8DPM - chains F and L of the 15 polymer chains in the assembly; structure by electron microscopy, 3.00 A resolution.

== Chain F ==
Name: Glycoprotein GP1
Organism: Ebola virus - Mayinga, Zaire, 1976
UniProtKB: Q05320 (VGP_EBOZM); numbering as in UniProt (aligned over 33-312)
Chain sequence (280 residues; row label = number of the first residue in the row):
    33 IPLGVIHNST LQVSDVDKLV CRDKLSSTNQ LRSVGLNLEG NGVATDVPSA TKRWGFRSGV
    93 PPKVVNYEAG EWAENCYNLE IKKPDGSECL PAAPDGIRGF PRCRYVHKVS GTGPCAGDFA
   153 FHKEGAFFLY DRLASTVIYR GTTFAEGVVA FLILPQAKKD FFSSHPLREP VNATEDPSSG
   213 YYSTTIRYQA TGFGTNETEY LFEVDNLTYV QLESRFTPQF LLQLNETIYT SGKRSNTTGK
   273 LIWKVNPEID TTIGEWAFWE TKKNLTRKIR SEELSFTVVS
Disordered / not traced: 189-212, 234-312
Disulfide bonds: C108-C135, C121-C147
Covalent attachments: N-acetylglucosamine (NAG) linked to N228

== Chain L ==
Name: Glycoprotein GP2
Organism: Ebola virus - Mayinga, Zaire, 1976
UniProtKB: A0A0E3H7K2 (A0A0E3H7K2_9MONO); residue numbers follow UniProt; this construct covers 502-637
Chain sequence (136 residues; row label = number of the first residue in the row):
   502 EAIVNAQPKC NPNLHYWTTQ DEGAAIGLAW IPYFGPAAEG IYTEGLMHNQ DGLICGLRQL
   562 ANETTQALQL FLRATTELRT FSILNRKAID FLLQRWGGTC HILGPDCCIE PHDWTKNITD
   622 KIDQIIHDFV DKTLPD
Disordered / not traced: 502, 599-637
Disulfide bonds: C511-C556
Covalent attachments: glycan linked to N563

== Chain F / chain L interface ==
Residue-residue contacts (16; chain F residue first):
  K56(F) - W597(L)
  L57(F) - L594(L)
  L57(F) - W597(L)
  S58(F) - D591(L)
  S58(F) - L594(L)
  S58(F) - Q595(L)  hydrogen bond (backbone-backbone)
  S59(F) - D591(L)
  T60(F) - R587(L)
  T60(F) - D591(L)
  N98(F) - T577(L)
  D127(F) - L579(L)
  G128(F) - T577(L)
  R164(F) - A575(L)  hydrogen bond (side chain-backbone)
  R164(F) - T576(L)
  R164(F) - T577(L)
  L165(F) - T577(L)
Other interface residues (no listed pair), chain F (11 interface residues in all): R130
Other interface residues (no listed pair), chain L (10 interface residues in all): R574

== Summary ==
11 residues of chain F and 10 residues of chain L are in contact, with 2 hydrogen bonds. Among the polar pairs
are R164(F)-A575(L) and S58(F)-Q595(L). Covalently linked N-acetylglucosamine: at N228(F).
Here chain F is Glycoprotein GP1 and chain L is Glycoprotein GP2, both from Ebola virus - Mayinga, Zaire,
1976. Entry 8DPM (Structure of EBOV GP lacking the mucin-like domain with 9.20.1A2 Fab and 6D6 scFv bound) was
determined by electron microscopy (same publication as 8DPL).
